5C3E - chains A and E of the 15 polymer chains in the assembly; structure by X-ray diffraction, 3.70 A resolution.

== Chain A ==
Protein: DNA-directed RNA polymerase II subunit RPB1
Source organism: Saccharomyces cerevisiae (strain ATCC 204508 / S288c)
Notes: EC 2.7.7.6
UniProtKB: P04050 (RPB1_YEAST); numbering as in UniProt (aligned over 1-1733)
Amino-acid sequence (1733 residues; row label = number of the first residue in the row):
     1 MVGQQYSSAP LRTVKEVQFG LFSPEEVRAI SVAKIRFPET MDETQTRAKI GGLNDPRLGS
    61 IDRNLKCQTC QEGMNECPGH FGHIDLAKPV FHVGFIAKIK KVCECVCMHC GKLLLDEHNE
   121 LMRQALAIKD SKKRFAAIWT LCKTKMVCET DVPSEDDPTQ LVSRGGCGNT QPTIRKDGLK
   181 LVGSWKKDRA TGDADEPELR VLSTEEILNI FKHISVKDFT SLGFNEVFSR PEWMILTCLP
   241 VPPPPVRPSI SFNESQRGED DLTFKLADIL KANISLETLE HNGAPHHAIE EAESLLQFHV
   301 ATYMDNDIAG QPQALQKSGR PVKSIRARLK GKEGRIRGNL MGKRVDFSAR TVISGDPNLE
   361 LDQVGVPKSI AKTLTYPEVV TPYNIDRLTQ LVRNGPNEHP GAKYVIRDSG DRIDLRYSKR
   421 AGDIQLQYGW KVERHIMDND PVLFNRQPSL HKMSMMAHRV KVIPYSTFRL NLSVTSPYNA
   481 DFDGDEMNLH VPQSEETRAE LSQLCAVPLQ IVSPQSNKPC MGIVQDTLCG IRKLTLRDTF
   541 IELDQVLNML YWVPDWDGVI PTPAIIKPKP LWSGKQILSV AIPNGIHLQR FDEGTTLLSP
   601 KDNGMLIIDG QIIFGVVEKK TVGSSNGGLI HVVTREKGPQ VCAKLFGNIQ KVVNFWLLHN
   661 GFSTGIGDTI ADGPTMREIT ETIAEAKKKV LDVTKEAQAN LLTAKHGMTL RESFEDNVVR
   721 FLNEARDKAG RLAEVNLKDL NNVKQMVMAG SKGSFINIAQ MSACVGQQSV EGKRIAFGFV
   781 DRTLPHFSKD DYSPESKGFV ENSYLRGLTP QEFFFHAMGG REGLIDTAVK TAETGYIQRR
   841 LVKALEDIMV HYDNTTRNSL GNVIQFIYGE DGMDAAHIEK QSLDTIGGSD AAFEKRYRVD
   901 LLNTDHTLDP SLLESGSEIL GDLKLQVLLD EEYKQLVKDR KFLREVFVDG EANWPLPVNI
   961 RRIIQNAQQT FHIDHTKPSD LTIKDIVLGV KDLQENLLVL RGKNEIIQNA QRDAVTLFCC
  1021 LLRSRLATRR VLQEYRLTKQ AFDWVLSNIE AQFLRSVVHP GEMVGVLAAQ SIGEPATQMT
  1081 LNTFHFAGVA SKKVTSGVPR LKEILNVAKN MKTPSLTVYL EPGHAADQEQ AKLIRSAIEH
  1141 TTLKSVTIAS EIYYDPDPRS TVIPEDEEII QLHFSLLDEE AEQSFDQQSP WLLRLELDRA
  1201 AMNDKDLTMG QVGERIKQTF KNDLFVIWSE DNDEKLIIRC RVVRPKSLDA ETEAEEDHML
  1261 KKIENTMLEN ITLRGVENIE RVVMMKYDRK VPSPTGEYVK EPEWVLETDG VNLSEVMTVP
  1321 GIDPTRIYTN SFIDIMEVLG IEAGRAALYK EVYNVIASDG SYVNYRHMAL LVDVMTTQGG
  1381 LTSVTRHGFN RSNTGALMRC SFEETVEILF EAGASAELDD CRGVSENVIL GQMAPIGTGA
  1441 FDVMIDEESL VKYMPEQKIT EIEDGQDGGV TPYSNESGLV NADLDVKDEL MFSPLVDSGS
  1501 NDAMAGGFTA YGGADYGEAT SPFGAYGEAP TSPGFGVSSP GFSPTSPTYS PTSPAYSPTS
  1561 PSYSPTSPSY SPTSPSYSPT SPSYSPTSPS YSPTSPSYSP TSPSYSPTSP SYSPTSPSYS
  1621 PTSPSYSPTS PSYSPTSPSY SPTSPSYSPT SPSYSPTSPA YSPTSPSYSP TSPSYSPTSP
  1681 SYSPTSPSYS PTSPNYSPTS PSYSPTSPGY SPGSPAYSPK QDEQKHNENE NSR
Unresolved in the structure: 1, 44, 1084-1088, 1176-1184, 1246-1253, 1455-1733
Bound ions: Zn2+ site 1: C67, H80; Zn2+ site 2: C110, C167; Mg2+: D481 (shared with 1 residue of chain R)
Curated features (UniProtKB/Swiss-Prot):
  - region: P248 to D260 (Lid loop), N306 to K323 (Rudder loop), P810 to E822 (Bridging helix)
  - binding site (Zn(2+)): C67, C70, C77, H80, C107, C110, C148, C167
  - binding site (Mg(2+)): D481, D483, D485
  - modified residue: T1471 (Phosphothreonine)
  - cross-link (Glycyl lysine isopeptide (Lys-Gly)): K695 (interchain with G-Cter in ubiquitin), K1246 (interchain with G-Cter in ubiquitin), K1350 (interchain with G-Cter in ubiquitin)
  - natural variant: S1653 to P1659 (deletion: In strain: A364A)
  - mutagenesis: K1246 (K1246R: Impairs ubiquitination during transcription stress)

== Chain E ==
Protein: DNA-directed RNA polymerases I, II, and III subunit RPABC1
Source organism: Saccharomyces cerevisiae (strain ATCC 204508 / S288c)
UniProtKB: P20434 (RPAB1_YEAST); residues 1-215 here = UniProt positions 1-215
Amino-acid sequence (215 residues; numbered 1 to 215; the number before each row is that of its first residue):
     1 MDQENERNIS RLWRAFRTVK EMVKDRGYFI TQEEVELPLE DFKAKYCDSM GRPQRKMMSF
    61 QANPTEESIS KFPDMGSLWV EFCDEPSVGV KTMKTFVIHI QEKNFQTGIF VYQNNITPSA
   121 MKLVPSIPPA TIETFNEAAL VVNITHHELV PKHIRLSSDE KRELLKRYRL KESQLPRIQR
   181 ADPVALYLGL KRGEVVKIIR KSETSGRYAS YRICM
Unresolved in the structure: 1

== Chain A / chain E interface ==
Contacting residue pairs (98; chain A residue first):
  R857(A) - Y168(E)  hydrogen bond (side chain-backbone)
  R857(A) - L170(E)
  R857(A) - Q174(E)  hydrogen bond
  L860(A) - Q174(E)
  G861(A) - Q174(E)  hydrogen bond (backbone-side chain)
  N862(A) - Q174(E)
  V863(A) - L170(E)  hydrophobic
  V863(A) - Q174(E)  hydrogen bond (backbone-backbone)
  V863(A) - P176(E)
  Q865(A) - Y208(E)
  F866(A) - Y168(E)  hydrophobic
  F866(A) - P176(E)
  F866(A) - Y208(E)  hydrogen bond (backbone-side chain)
  F866(A) - Y211(E)  hydrophobic
  I867(A) - Y208(E)  hydrophobic
  G869(A) - T204(E)
  E870(A) - S202(E)  hydrogen bond
  E870(A) - T204(E)
  E870(A) - S205(E)  hydrogen bond (backbone-side chain)
  E870(A) - Y208(E)
  D871(A) - T204(E)  hydrogen bond
  F942(A) - G206(E)
  F942(A) - R207(E)
  E945(A) - K201(E)  salt bridge
  V946(A) - K201(E)
  V946(A) - S202(E)
  V946(A) - G206(E)
  F947(A) - E203(E)
  W954(A) - E203(E)
  L956(A) - T204(E)
  K1003(A) - R167(E)
  N1004(A) - E163(E)
  N1004(A) - R167(E)
  I1006(A) - E163(E)
  I1006(A) - L164(E)  hydrophobic
  I1006(A) - R167(E)
  I1006(A) - Y168(E)  hydrophobic
  I1006(A) - Y211(E)
  I1007(A) - Y168(E)
  A1010(A) - Y168(E)
  D1013(A) - S205(E)  hydrogen bond (backbone-side chain)
  D1013(A) - R207(E)
  A1014(A) - S205(E)
  V1015(A) - S205(E)
  T1016(A) - S205(E)
  L1017(A) - E203(E)
  L1017(A) - T204(E)
  L1017(A) - S205(E)  hydrogen bond (backbone-backbone)
  L1017(A) - G206(E)
  E1315(A) - R11(E)  salt bridge
  E1315(A) - A138(E)
  M1317(A) - V142(E)
  M1317(A) - H147(E)
  T1318(A) - R11(E)  hydrogen bond
  T1318(A) - R14(E)  hydrogen bond (backbone-side chain)
  T1318(A) - A138(E)
  T1318(A) - V141(E)
  T1318(A) - V142(E)
  P1320(A) - R14(E)
  P1324(A) - V142(E)  hydrophobic
  P1324(A) - H147(E)
  T1325(A) - H146(E)
  T1325(A) - H147(E)  hydrogen bond (backbone-side chain)
  T1325(A) - E148(E)  hydrogen bond (backbone-backbone)
  R1326(A) - E148(E)
  I1327(A) - H147(E)  hydrogen bond (backbone-side chain)
  M1336(A) - D182(E)
  E1337(A) - P183(E)
  V1338(A) - I144(E)
  V1338(A) - P183(E)
  L1339(A) - H147(E)
  L1339(A) - V150(E)  hydrophobic
  L1339(A) - P183(E)
  L1339(A) - V184(E)
  G1340(A) - D182(E)
  G1340(A) - P183(E)
  I1341(A) - D182(E)  hydrogen bond (backbone-side chain)
  E1342(A) - P151(E)
  E1342(A) - H153(E)
  E1342(A) - I198(E)
  E1342(A) - R200(E)  salt bridge
  E1342(A) - R212(E)  salt bridge
  A1343(A) - L149(E)
  A1343(A) - V150(E)  hydrophobic
  R1345(A) - R200(E)
  A1346(A) - L149(E)  hydrophobic
  A1347(A) - L149(E)
  Y1349(A) - E203(E)
  Y1365(A) - E203(E)
  Y1365(A) - T204(E)
  R1366(A) - T204(E)  hydrogen bond
  D1373(A) - R200(E)  salt bridge
  T1376(A) - R212(E)  hydrogen bond (backbone-side chain)
  T1377(A) - P176(E)
  T1377(A) - R212(E)
  Q1378(A) - R177(E)  hydrogen bond (backbone-side chain)
  G1379(A) - R177(E)  hydrogen bond (backbone-backbone)
  G1379(A) - Q179(E)
Also at the interface, not in a pair above, chain A (57 interface residues in all): D853, V1319, G1380
Also at the interface, not in a pair above, chain E (43 interface residues in all): N143, R169, S173, I178, A209, S210

== Summary ==
Chain A and chain E form an interface of 57 and 43 residues respectively; the contacts include 20 hydrogen
bonds and 5 salt bridges. Polar pairs include E945(A)-K201(E), E1315(A)-R11(E) and E1342(A)-R200(E).
Here chain A is DNA-directed RNA polymerase II subunit RPB1 and chain E is DNA-directed RNA polymerases I, II,
and III subunit RPABC1, both from Saccharomyces cerevisiae (strain ATCC 204508 / S288c). Entry 5C3E (Crystal
structure of a transcribing RNA Polymerase II complex reveals a complete transcription bubble) was determined
by X-ray diffraction, deposited together with 5C44, 5C4A, 5C4J and 5C4X.
